6X7D - chain A; structure by X-ray diffraction, 2.50 A resolution.

== Chain A ==
Molecule: Bromodomain-containing protein 4
From: Homo sapiens
UniProt: O60885 (BRD4_HUMAN), isoform O60885-3; numbering as in UniProt (aligned over 44-176)
Sequence (133 residues; numbered 44 to 176; the number before each row is that of its first residue):
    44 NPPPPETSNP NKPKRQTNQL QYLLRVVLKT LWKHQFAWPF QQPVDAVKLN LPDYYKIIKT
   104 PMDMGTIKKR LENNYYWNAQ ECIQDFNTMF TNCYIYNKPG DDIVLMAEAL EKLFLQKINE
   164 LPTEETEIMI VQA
Not modelled in the structure: 168-176
Ligand contacts: UT4 (3-(2,3-dihydro-1,4-benzodioxin-6-yl)-5-(piperazin-1-yl)-7H-thieno[3,2-b]pyran-7-one): Trp81, Pro82, Phe83, Gln85, Val87, Leu92, Leu94, Tyr97, Cys136, Tyr139, Asn140, Ile146
Curated features (UniProtKB/Swiss-Prot):
  - site: Asn140 (Acetylated histone binding)
  - cross-link: Lys99 (Glycyl lysine isopeptide (Lys-Gly) (interchain with G-Cter in SUMO2))
  - natural variant: Asp145 (D145G: Found in a patient with a neurodevelopmental syndrome; uncertain significance)
  - mutagenesis: Asn140 (N140A: Abolishes binding to acetylated histones)
Reported in the primary citation:
  - binding site for UT4: Trp81, Pro82, Phe83, Gln85, Val87, Leu92, Leu94, Ile146

== In short ==
Ligands of chain A: compound UT4. From UniProt: one mutagenesis site. From the paper: a binding site for UT4
at Trp81, Pro82 and Phe83 among others.
Chain A is Bromodomain-containing protein 4 (Homo sapiens); the structure, BRD4 Bromodomain 1 in complex with
multi-action inhibitor SF2523P, was determined by X-ray diffraction (same publication as 6X7B and 6X7C).
